3BT9 - chains B and A; structure by X-ray diffraction, 2.75 A resolution.

[Chain B (and A)]
Protein: HTH-type transcriptional regulator qacR
Source organism: Staphylococcus aureus subsp. aureus Mu50
Notes: chain A of this document is another copy of the same molecule, construct and numbering; everything in this record applies to it too
UniProtKB: P0A0N3 (QACR_STAAM); numbering as in UniProt (aligned over 1-188)
Chain sequence (188 residues; row label = number of the first residue in the row):
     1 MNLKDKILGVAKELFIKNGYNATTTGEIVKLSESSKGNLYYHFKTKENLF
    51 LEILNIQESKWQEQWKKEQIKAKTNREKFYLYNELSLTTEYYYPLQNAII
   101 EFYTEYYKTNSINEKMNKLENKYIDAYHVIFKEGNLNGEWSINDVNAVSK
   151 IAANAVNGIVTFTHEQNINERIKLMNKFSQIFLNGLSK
Disordered / not traced: 1, 188
Differences from the reference sequence: engineered mutation Gln57 (Glu in P0A0N3), Ala72 (Cys in P0A0N3), Ser141 (Cys in P0A0N3)
Residues lining bound ligands: dequalinium (DEQ): Asn97, Ile100, Thr161, Phe162, Glu165
UniProt features mapped onto this chain:
  - DNA-binding region: Thr24 to Phe43 (H-T-H motif)
From the paper describing this entry:
  - mutagenesis - E57Q/E58Q (4-fold): decreased binding to dequalinium
  - mutagenesis - E57Q: unchanged binding to dequalinium
  - binding site for dequalinium: Glu58, Trp61, Tyr93, Glu120

[Interface between chain B and chain A]
Pairs across the interface (54):
  Gln96(B) with Phe162(A)
  Asn97(B) with Thr104(A)
  Ile100(B) with Ile100(A), hydrophobic; Thr161(A); Phe162(A), hydrophobic
  Glu101(B) with Ile100(A); Thr104(A)
  Tyr103(B) with His164(A); Glu165(A), hydrogen bond
  Thr104(B) with Asn97(A); Ile100(A)
  Tyr107(B) with His164(A)
  Glu120(B) with Glu165(A)
  Tyr123(B) with Phe162(A)
  Asn143(B) with Lys177(A)
  Asp144(B) with Lys173(A), salt bridge; Lys177(A)
  Ala147(B) with Leu174(A), hydrophobic
  Lys150(B) with Gln166(A)
  Ile151(B) with Leu174(A); Lys177(A); Phe178(A), hydrophobic
  Asn154(B) with Gly158(A); Ile159(A); Phe162(A); Thr163(A), hydrogen bond
  Ala155(B) with Ala155(A)
  Asn157(B) with Phe162(A)
  Gly158(B) with Asn154(A); Gly158(A); Phe162(A)
  Ile159(B) with Asn154(A)
  Thr161(B) with Phe162(A)
  Phe162(B) with Asn154(A); Asn157(A); Gly158(A); Thr161(A); Phe162(A), hydrophobic
  Thr163(B) with Asn154(A)
  Glu165(B) with Tyr107(A); Glu120(A)
  Leu174(B) with Ala147(A); Ile151(A)
  Lys177(B) with Asn143(A), hydrogen bond; Ile151(A)
  Phe178(B) with Ile151(A), hydrophobic
  Ile181(B) with Phe182(A); Gly185(A)
  Phe182(B) with Ile181(A)
  Asn184(B) with Asn184(A); Gly185(A), hydrogen bond (side chain-backbone)
  Gly185(B) with Ile181(A); Asn184(A); Gly185(A)
Also at the interface, not in a pair above, chain B (35 interface residues in all): Gly19, Asn21, Val148, Glu170, Leu186
Also at the interface, not in a pair above, chain A (34 interface residues in all): Glu101, Asn113, Val148, Lys150, Glu170, Leu186, Ser187

[Summary]
35 residues of chain B face 34 of chain A across their interface, with 4 hydrogen bonds and 1 salt bridge.
Polar pairs include Asp144(B)-Lys173(A), Tyr103(B)-Glu165(A) and Asn154(B)-Thr163(A). Chain B binds
dequalinium. From the paper: a binding site for dequalinium at Glu58(B), Trp61(B) and Tyr93(B) among others;
E57Q/E58Q of chain B reduce binding to dequalinium.
Chain B and chain A are both HTH-type transcriptional regulator qacR (Staphylococcus aureus subsp. aureus
Mu50); the structure, crystal structure of QacR(E57Q) bound to Dequalinium, was determined by X-ray
diffraction (same publication as 3BTC, 3BTI, 3BTJ and 3BTL).
